Entry 7DCT (X-ray diffraction, 2.36 A resolution); this record covers chains B and C of the 5 polymer chains in the assembly.

# Chain B (and C)
Name: Heat shock factor protein 1
From: Homo sapiens
Notes: chain C of this document is another copy of the same molecule, construct and numbering; everything in this record applies to it too
UniProtKB: Q00613 (HSF1_HUMAN); residue numbers follow UniProt; this construct covers 15-120
Amino-acid sequence (113 residues; numbered 8 to 120; the number before each row is that of its first residue):
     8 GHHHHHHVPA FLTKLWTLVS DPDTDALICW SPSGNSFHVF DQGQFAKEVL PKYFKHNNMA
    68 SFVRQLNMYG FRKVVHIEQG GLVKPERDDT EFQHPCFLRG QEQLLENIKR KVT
Not modelled in the structure: 8-13, 91-94, 120 (chain C: 8-13, 83-94, 120)
Construct notes: expression tag (8-14)
Swiss-Prot annotation at these positions:
  - modified residue (N6-acetyllysine): Lys80, Lys91, Lys118
  - cross-link: Lys91 (Glycyl lysine isopeptide (Lys-Gly) (interchain with G-Cter in SUMO2))
  - mutagenesis: Leu22 (L22A: Inhibits HSE DNA-binding activity and transcriptional activation), Lys80 (K80Q: Loss of nuclear stress bodies localization. Loss of DNA-binding and transcriptional activities upon heat shock. No change in homotrimerization upon heat shock ...), Lys91 (K91R: No effect on sumoylation), Lys118 (K118Q: Loss of nuclear stress bodies localization. No change in protein abundance; K118R: No change in nuclear stress bodies localization), Thr120 (T120A: No effect on binding HSE nor on transcriptional activity)
From the paper describing this entry:
  - binding site for the 24-nt DNA strand: Asn74, Arg117

# Interface between chain B and chain C
Contacting residue pairs (16):
  Ile84(B) - Thr20(C)
  Ile84(B) - Lys21(C)
  Gln86(B) - Lys21(C)  hydrogen bond (backbone-side chain)
  Gly87(B) - Lys21(C)
  Gly87(B) - Tyr60(C)
  Gly87(B) - Phe61(C)
  Gly87(B) - Lys62(C)  hydrogen bond (backbone-backbone)
  Gly88(B) - Pro58(C)
  Gly88(B) - Tyr60(C)
  Gly88(B) - Phe61(C)
  Leu89(B) - Pro58(C)  hydrogen bond (backbone-backbone)
  Leu89(B) - Phe61(C)  hydrogen bond (backbone-backbone)
  Leu89(B) - Lys62(C)
  Leu89(B) - His63(C)
  Val90(B) - Pro58(C)  hydrogen bond (backbone-backbone)
  Val90(B) - Lys59(C)

# Overview
6 residues of chain B face 8 of chain C across their interface, with 5 hydrogen bonds. Among the polar pairs
are Gln86(B)-Lys21(C), Gly87(B)-Lys62(C) and Leu89(B)-Pro58(C). Curated annotation (UniProt) lists 5
mutagenesis sites on chain B. From the paper: a binding site for the 24-nt DNA strand at Asn74(B) and
Arg117(B).
Chain B and chain C are both Heat shock factor protein 1 (Homo sapiens); the structure, Crystal structure of
HSF1 DNA-binding domain in complex with 3-site HSE DNA (24 bp), was determined by X-ray diffraction, deposited
together with 7DCJ, 7DCS and 7DCU.
